PDB entry 2QX7 | X-ray diffraction, 1.75 A resolution | chain A

== Chain A ==
Name: Eugenol synthase 1
From: Ocimum basilicum
UniProtKB: Q15GI4 (Q15GI4_OCIBA); numbering as in UniProt (aligned over 1-314)
Chain sequence (318 residues; each row starts with the number of its first residue; numbers below 1 keep their minus sign (Ser-3 is residue -3)):
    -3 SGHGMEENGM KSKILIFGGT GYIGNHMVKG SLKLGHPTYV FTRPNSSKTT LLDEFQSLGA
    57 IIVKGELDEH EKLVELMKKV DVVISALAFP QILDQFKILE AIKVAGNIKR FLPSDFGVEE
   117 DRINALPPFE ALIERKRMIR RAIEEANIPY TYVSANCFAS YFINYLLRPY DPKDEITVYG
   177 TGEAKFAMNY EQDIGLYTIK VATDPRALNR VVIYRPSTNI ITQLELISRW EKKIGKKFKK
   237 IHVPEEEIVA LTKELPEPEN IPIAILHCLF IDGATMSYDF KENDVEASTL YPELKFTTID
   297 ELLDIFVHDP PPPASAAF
Not modelled in the structure: -3 to 4
Differences from the reference sequence: expression tag (-3 to 0)
Residues lining bound ligands: NADP (NAP; NADP nicotinamide-adenine-dinucleotide phosphate): Gly14, Thr16, Gly17, Tyr18, Ile19, Gly20, Phe37, Thr38, Arg39, Lys44, Leu63, Ala82, Leu83, Ala84, Phe85, Gln87, Ile88, Ser110, Asp111, Phe112, Gly113, Lys132, Asn152, Cys153, Phe154, Tyr157, Phe158, Ala312, Ala313
Reported in the primary citation:
  - catalytic residues: Lys132 (proposed by the authors, not directly observed)
  - mutagenesis - K132A, K132Q: abolished catalytic activity
  - mutagenesis - K132R, Y157A, Y157F, I261H, F314A: decreased catalytic activity
  - mutagenesis - F314Y: unchanged catalytic activity

== In short ==
Chain A binds NADP. From the paper: the catalytic residue Lys132; K132R, Y157A and Y157F, among others, reduce
catalytic activity; 8 substitutions were tested in all.
Chain A is Eugenol synthase 1 (Ocimum basilicum); the structure, Structure of Eugenol Synthase from Ocimum
basilicum, was determined by X-ray diffraction together with 2QW8, 2QYS, 2QZZ, 2R2G and 2R6J from the same
study.
